PDB entry 5NSX | X-ray diffraction, 1.80 A resolution | chains A and C

# Chain A
Molecule: Tankyrase-2
Organism: Homo sapiens
Notes: EC 2.4.2.30
UniProtKB: Q9H2K2 (TNKS2_HUMAN); residues 946-1113 here = UniProt positions 946-1113
Amino-acid sequence (191 residues; numbered 923 to 1113; the number before each row is that of its first residue):
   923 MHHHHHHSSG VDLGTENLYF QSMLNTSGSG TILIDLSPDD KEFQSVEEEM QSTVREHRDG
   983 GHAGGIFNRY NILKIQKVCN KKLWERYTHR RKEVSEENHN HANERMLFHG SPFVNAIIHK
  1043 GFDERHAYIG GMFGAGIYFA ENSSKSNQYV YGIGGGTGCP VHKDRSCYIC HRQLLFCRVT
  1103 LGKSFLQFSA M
Unresolved in the structure: 923-951, 1113
Differences from the reference sequence: initiating methionine (923); expression tag (924-945)
Bound ions: Zn2+: C1081, H1084, C1089, C1092
Small-molecule neighbours: 2-(2H-indazol-5-yl)-3H-quinazolin-4-one (97K): F1030, H1031, G1032, S1033, F1035, H1048, A1049, Y1050, Y1060, F1061, A1062, K1067, S1068, Y1071, I1075
UniProt features mapped onto this chain:
  - binding site (Zn(2+)): C1081, H1084, C1089, C1092

# Chain C
Molecule: Tankyrase-2
Organism: Homo sapiens
Notes: EC 2.4.2.30
UniProtKB: Q9H2K2 (TNKS2_HUMAN); residues 1114-1162 here = UniProt positions 1114-1162
Amino-acid sequence (49 residues; each row starts with the number of its first residue):
  1114 KMAHSPPGHH SVTGRPSVNG LALAEYVIYR GEQAYPEYLI TYQIMRPEG
Unresolved in the structure: 1114, 1162

# Interface between chain A and chain C
Contacting residue pairs (161; chain A residue first):
  L958(A) - Y1151(C)  hydrophobic
  E964(A) - Y1151(C)  hydrogen bond
  V968(A) - Y1151(C)  hydrophobic
  V968(A) - I1153(C)  hydrophobic
  M972(A) - I1153(C)  hydrophobic
  M972(A) - Y1155(C)  hydrophobic
  R977(A) - N1132(C)
  R977(A) - L1134(C)
  R977(A) - A1135(C)
  R980(A) - V1131(C)
  R980(A) - N1132(C)
  G986(A) - I1157(C)
  I988(A) - M1158(C)
  I988(A) - P1160(C)
  F989(A) - I1157(C)  hydrophobic
  F989(A) - M1158(C)
  N990(A) - P1160(C)
  R991(A) - M1158(C)  hydrogen bond (backbone-backbone)
  Y992(A) - Y1155(C)  hydrophobic
  Y992(A) - Q1156(C)
  Y992(A) - I1157(C)  hydrophobic
  Y992(A) - M1158(C)
  N993(A) - Y1155(C)
  N993(A) - Q1156(C)  hydrogen bond (backbone-backbone)
  N993(A) - M1158(C)
  I994(A) - T1154(C)
  I994(A) - Y1155(C)  hydrophobic
  L995(A) - T1154(C)  hydrogen bond (backbone-backbone)
  L995(A) - Q1156(C)
  K996(A) - L1152(C)
  K996(A) - I1153(C)
  K996(A) - T1154(C)  hydrogen bond (backbone-backbone)
  I997(A) - Y1151(C)  hydrophobic
  I997(A) - L1152(C)
  Q998(A) - E1150(C)
  Q998(A) - Y1151(C)
  Q998(A) - L1152(C)  hydrogen bond (backbone-backbone)
  K999(A) - E1150(C)
  K999(A) - Y1151(C)
  V1000(A) - Y1148(C)  hydrogen bond (backbone-side chain)
  V1000(A) - P1149(C)
  V1000(A) - E1150(C)  hydrogen bond (backbone-backbone)
  V1000(A) - L1152(C)
  C1001(A) - Y1148(C)
  N1002(A) - Y1148(C)  hydrogen bond (backbone-side chain)
  L1005(A) - Y1148(C)  hydrophobic
  W1006(A) - Y1148(C)
  W1006(A) - E1150(C)
  R1008(A) - G1144(C)
  R1008(A) - E1145(C)
  Y1009(A) - E1145(C)
  Y1009(A) - Q1146(C)
  Y1009(A) - A1147(C)
  Y1009(A) - Y1148(C)
  R1012(A) - H1123(C)
  R1012(A) - R1143(C)
  R1012(A) - E1145(C)
  R1012(A) - Q1146(C)  hydrogen bond
  V1016(A) - H1123(C)
  E1019(A) - H1123(C)  salt bridge
  R1027(A) - Y1139(C)  hydrogen bond
  L1029(A) - Y1139(C)  hydrophobic
  F1044(A) - G1144(C)
  F1044(A) - A1147(C)  hydrophobic
  E1046(A) - M1115(C)
  A1049(A) - M1115(C)  hydrophobic
  F1055(A) - V1125(C)  hydrophobic
  F1055(A) - G1127(C)
  F1055(A) - V1140(C)  hydrophobic
  F1055(A) - Y1142(C)  hydrogen bond (backbone-side chain)
  A1057(A) - M1115(C)
  A1057(A) - A1116(C)  hydrogen bond (backbone-backbone)
  A1057(A) - Y1142(C)
  G1058(A) - V1140(C)
  G1058(A) - I1141(C)
  G1058(A) - Y1142(C)
  I1059(A) - M1115(C)  hydrophobic
  I1059(A) - Y1139(C)
  I1059(A) - V1140(C)
  I1059(A) - I1141(C)  hydrogen bond (backbone-backbone)
  I1059(A) - G1144(C)
  Y1060(A) - Y1139(C)
  Y1060(A) - V1140(C)  hydrophobic
  F1061(A) - E1138(C)
  F1061(A) - Y1139(C)  hydrogen bond (backbone-backbone)
  F1061(A) - I1141(C)  hydrophobic
  F1061(A) - A1147(C)  hydrophobic
  E1063(A) - L1136(C)
  E1063(A) - A1137(C)  hydrogen bond (backbone-backbone)
  E1063(A) - Y1139(C)  hydrogen bond
  N1064(A) - A1135(C)
  N1064(A) - L1136(C)  hydrogen bond (side chain-backbone)
  K1067(A) - E1138(C)
  N1069(A) - Y1155(C)  hydrogen bond
  N1069(A) - I1157(C)
  V1072(A) - Y1155(C)
  S1088(A) - I1157(C)
  C1089(A) - I1157(C)
  Y1090(A) - Q1156(C)
  Y1090(A) - I1157(C)
  Y1090(A) - M1158(C)
  Y1090(A) - R1159(C)
  Y1090(A) - P1160(C)
  I1091(A) - Q1156(C)  hydrogen bond (backbone-side chain)
  C1092(A) - Q1156(C)
  H1093(A) - Y1155(C)
  H1093(A) - Q1156(C)
  R1094(A) - I1153(C)
  R1094(A) - T1154(C)
  R1094(A) - Y1155(C)  hydrogen bond (backbone-backbone)
  R1094(A) - I1157(C)
  Q1095(A) - L1152(C)
  Q1095(A) - I1153(C)
  Q1095(A) - T1154(C)  hydrogen bond
  Q1095(A) - Y1155(C)
  L1096(A) - Y1151(C)
  L1096(A) - L1152(C)
  L1096(A) - I1153(C)  hydrogen bond (backbone-backbone)
  L1096(A) - Y1155(C)
  L1097(A) - P1149(C)  hydrophobic
  L1097(A) - Y1151(C)
  L1097(A) - L1152(C)  hydrophobic
  F1098(A) - E1150(C)  hydrogen bond (backbone-backbone)
  F1098(A) - Y1151(C)  hydrogen bond (backbone-backbone)
  C1099(A) - Y1148(C)
  C1099(A) - P1149(C)  hydrophobic
  R1100(A) - A1147(C)
  R1100(A) - Y1148(C)  hydrogen bond (backbone-backbone)
  R1100(A) - E1150(C)  salt bridge
  V1101(A) - I1141(C)  hydrophobic
  V1101(A) - Q1146(C)
  T1102(A) - I1141(C)
  T1102(A) - Q1146(C)  hydrogen bond (backbone-backbone)
  L1103(A) - H1123(C)
  L1103(A) - S1124(C)  hydrogen bond (backbone-side chain)
  L1103(A) - Y1139(C)  hydrophobic
  G1104(A) - H1123(C)
  K1105(A) - G1121(C)
  K1105(A) - H1122(C)
  K1105(A) - H1123(C)  hydrogen bond (backbone-backbone)
  K1105(A) - S1124(C)
  S1106(A) - H1122(C)
  S1106(A) - S1124(C)  hydrogen bond
  S1106(A) - V1125(C)
  S1106(A) - T1126(C)  hydrogen bond
  F1107(A) - P1119(C)  hydrophobic
  F1107(A) - H1122(C)
  F1107(A) - S1124(C)  hydrogen bond (backbone-backbone)
  F1107(A) - V1125(C)
  F1107(A) - T1126(C)  hydrogen bond (backbone-backbone)
  L1108(A) - T1126(C)
  L1108(A) - R1128(C)
  Q1109(A) - T1126(C)  hydrogen bond (backbone-backbone)
  Q1109(A) - G1127(C)
  Q1109(A) - R1128(C)  hydrogen bond (backbone-backbone)
  F1110(A) - R1128(C)
  S1111(A) - R1128(C)  hydrogen bond (backbone-backbone)
  S1111(A) - P1129(C)
  S1111(A) - S1130(C)  hydrogen bond (backbone-backbone)
  A1112(A) - S1130(C)
  A1112(A) - V1131(C)  hydrophobic
Other interface residues (no listed pair), chain A (82 interface residues in all): L955, T975, E978, G987, E1015, N1020, M1028, F1030, I1039, I1040, D1045, A1062

# Summary
The interface between chain A and chain C involves 82 residues on one side and 42 on the other; the contacts
include 37 hydrogen bonds and 2 salt bridges. Polar contacts include E1019(A)-H1123(C), R1100(A)-E1150(C) and
E964(A)-Y1151(C). Bound to chain A: 2-(2H-indazol-5-yl)-3H-quinazolin-4-one.
Chain A is Tankyrase-2 and chain C is Tankyrase-2, both from Homo sapiens; the structure, Crystal structure of
TNKS2 in complex with 2-(1H-indazol-5-yl)-3,4-dihydroquinazolin-4-one, was determined by X-ray diffraction
together with 5NT0, 5NT4, 5NVC, 5NVE, 5NVF, 5NVH and 5 further entries from the same study.
